Entry 4O3V (X-ray diffraction, 1.95 A resolution); this record covers chains A and B.

Chain A (and B):
Protein: VirB8-like protein of type IV secretion system
Organism: Rickettsia typhi
Notes: chain B of this document is another copy of the same molecule, construct and numbering; everything in this record applies to it too
UniProtKB: Q68X84 (Q68X84_RICTY); numbering as in UniProt (aligned over 61-232)
Sequence (181 residues; each row starts with the number of its first residue):
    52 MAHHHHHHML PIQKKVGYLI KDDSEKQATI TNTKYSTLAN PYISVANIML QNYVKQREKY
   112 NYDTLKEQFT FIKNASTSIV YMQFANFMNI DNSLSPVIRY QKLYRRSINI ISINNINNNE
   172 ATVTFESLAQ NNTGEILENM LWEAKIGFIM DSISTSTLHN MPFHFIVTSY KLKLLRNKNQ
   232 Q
Unresolved in the structure: 52-89, 207-210, 232 (chain B: 52-89, 208-209, 232)
Construct notes: expression tag (52-60)

Chain A / chain B interface:
Pairs across the interface (46):
  Ala90(A) with Thr206(B), hydrogen bond (backbone-side chain)
  Asn91(A) with Thr206(B); Ser207(B), hydrogen bond (side chain-backbone)
  Pro92(A) with Ile204(B), hydrophobic; Ser205(B)
  Ser95(A) with Phe214(B)
  Val96(A) with Pro92(B), hydrophobic; Ile204(B), hydrophobic; Phe214(B), hydrophobic
  Ile99(A) with Val96(B), hydrophobic; Ile99(B), hydrophobic; Met100(B), hydrophobic; Pro213(B), hydrophobic; Phe214(B), hydrophobic
  Met100(A) with Ser95(B); Val96(B), hydrophobic; Ile99(B), hydrophobic
  Asn103(A) with Gln102(B), hydrogen bond
  Gln107(A) with Gln102(B)
  Asn112(A) with Asn160(B)
  Asp114(A) with Leu179(B)
  Thr115(A) with Asn160(B)
  Arg156(A) with Ser158(B)
  Gln181(A) with Arg156(B)
  Asn183(A) with Asn182(B); Asn183(B)
  Thr184(A) with Asn183(B)
  Asp202(A) with Ala90(B)
  Ser203(A) with Ala90(B), hydrogen bond (backbone-backbone)
  Ile204(A) with Ala90(B); Ile204(B); Ser205(B); Thr206(B), hydrogen bond (backbone-side chain)
  Ser205(A) with Ala90(B), hydrogen bond (side chain-backbone); Ser205(B); Thr206(B), hydrogen bond (backbone-backbone)
  Thr206(A) with Thr206(B)
  Met212(A) with Asn91(B); Tyr93(B), hydrophobic; Ile94(B), hydrogen bond (side chain-backbone); Asn169(B)
  Pro213(A) with Ala90(B)
  Phe214(A) with Ala90(B), hydrophobic; Asn91(B); Pro92(B); Ser95(B)
Other interface residues (no listed pair), chain A (25 interface residues in all): Lys110
Other interface residues (no listed pair), chain B (24 interface residues in all): Lys106

Summary:
25 residues of chain A and 24 residues of chain B are in contact; the contacts include 8 hydrogen bonds. Polar
pairs include Ala90(A)-Thr206(B), Asn91(A)-Ser207(B) and Asn103(A)-Gln102(B).
Chain A and chain B are both VirB8-like protein of type IV secretion system (Rickettsia typhi); the structure,
Crystal structure of a VirB8-like protein of type IV secretion system from Rickettsia typhi, was determined by
X-ray diffraction (same publication as 4KZ1, 4JF8, 4LSO and 4NHF).
